4E4N - chain A; structure by X-ray diffraction, 1.90 A resolution.

Chain A:
Name: Tyrosine-protein kinase JAK1
Source organism: Homo sapiens
Notes: EC 2.7.10.2; fragment: protein kinase domain JH1
UniProt: P23458 (JAK1_HUMAN); residues 854-1154 here = UniProt positions 854-1154
Amino-acid sequence (302 residues; each row starts with the number of its first residue):
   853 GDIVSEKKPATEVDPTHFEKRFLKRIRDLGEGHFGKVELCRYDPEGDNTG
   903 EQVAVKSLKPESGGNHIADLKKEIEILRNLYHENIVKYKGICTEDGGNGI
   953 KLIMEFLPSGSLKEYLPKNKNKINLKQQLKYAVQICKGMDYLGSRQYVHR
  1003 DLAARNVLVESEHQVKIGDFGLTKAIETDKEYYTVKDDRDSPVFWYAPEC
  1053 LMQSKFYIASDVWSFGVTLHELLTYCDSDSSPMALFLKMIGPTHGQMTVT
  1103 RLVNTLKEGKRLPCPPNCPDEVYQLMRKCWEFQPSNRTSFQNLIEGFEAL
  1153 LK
Unresolved in the structure: 913-917, 947-950
Sequence notes: expression tag (853)
Modified residues: Tyr1034 (o-phosphotyrosine; PTR); Tyr1035 (o-phosphotyrosine; PTR)

Summary:
Chain A is Tyrosine-protein kinase JAK1 (Homo sapiens); the structure, JAK1 kinase (JH1 domain) in complex
with compound 49, was determined by X-ray diffraction, deposited together with 4E4L, 4E4M, 4E5W, 4E6D and
4E6Q.
